7DEL - chain A; structure by X-ray diffraction, 2.15 A resolution.

Chain A:
Name: UDP-3-O-acyl-N-acetylglucosamine deacetylase
From: Pseudomonas aeruginosa PAO1
Notes: EC 3.5.1.108
UniProt: P47205 (LPXC_PSEAE); residue numbers follow UniProt; this construct covers 1-299
Sequence (299 residues; numbered 1 to 299; the number before each row is that of its first residue):
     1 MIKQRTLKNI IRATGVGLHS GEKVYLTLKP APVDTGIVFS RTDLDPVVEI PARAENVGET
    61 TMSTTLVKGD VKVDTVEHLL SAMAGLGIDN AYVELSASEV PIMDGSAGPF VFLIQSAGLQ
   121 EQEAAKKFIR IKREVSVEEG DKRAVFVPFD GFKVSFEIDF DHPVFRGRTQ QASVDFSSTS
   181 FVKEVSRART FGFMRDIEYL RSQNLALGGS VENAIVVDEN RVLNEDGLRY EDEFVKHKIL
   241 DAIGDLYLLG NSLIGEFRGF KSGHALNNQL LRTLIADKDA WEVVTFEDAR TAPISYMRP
Disordered / not traced: 166-169
Differences from the reference sequence: engineered mutation Ser40 (Cys in P47205)
Curated features (UniProtKB/Swiss-Prot):
  - active site: His264 (Proton donor)
  - binding site (Zn(2+)): His78, His237, Asp241
Bound ions: Zn2+: His78, His237, Asp241 (together with H4L)
Ligand contacts: H4L (3-[4-[2-[3-[[2-[(1S)-1-oxidanylethyl]imidazol-1-yl]methyl]-1,2-oxazol-5-yl]ethynyl]phenyl]propan-1-ol): Leu18, His19, Met62, Ser63, Thr75, Glu77, His78, Thr190, Phe191, Gly192, Met194, Ile197, Leu200, Ala206, Gly209, Ser210, Ala214, Val216, His237, Asp241, His264

In short:
Chain A binds compound H4L. His78, His237 and Asp241 form the Zn2+ site. UniProt lists active-site residue
His264 and 3 Zn2+-binding residues.
Chain A is UDP-3-O-acyl-N-acetylglucosamine deacetylase (Pseudomonas aeruginosa PAO1); the structure, Crystal
structure of P.aeruginosa LpxC in complex with inhibitor, was determined by X-ray diffraction, deposited
together with 7DEM and 7DEN.
